PDB entry 2C7A | X-ray diffraction, 2.50 A resolution | chains A and B of the 4 polymer chains in the assembly

== Chain A (and B) ==
Name: Progesterone receptor
Source organism: Homo sapiens
Notes: fragment: dna binding domain, residues 399-476; chain B of this document is another copy of the same molecule, construct and numbering; everything in this record applies to it too
UniProtKB: P06401 (PRGR_HUMAN); residues 563-640 here correspond to UniProt positions 399-476 (UniProt number = residue number - 164)
Amino-acid sequence (78 residues; row label = number of the first residue in the row):
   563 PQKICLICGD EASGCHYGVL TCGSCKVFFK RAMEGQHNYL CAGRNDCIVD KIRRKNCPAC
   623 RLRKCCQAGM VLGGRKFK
Ion coordination: Zn2+ site 1: Cys-567, Cys-570, Cys-584, Cys-587; Zn2+ site 2: Cys-603, Cys-609, Cys-619, Cys-622
From the paper describing this entry:
  - binding site for the 18-nt DNA strand: Cys-577, His-578, Tyr-579, Gly-580, Ser-586, Lys-588, Val-589, Arg-593, Arg-616, Lys-617, Arg-623, Arg-637, Lys-638
  - contacts within the chain: Arg-637/Lys-638 (backbone contact)
  - self-association interface (contacts with another copy of this molecule); pairs are residue here / residue on that copy: Leu-602/Arg-615 (backbone contact), Cys-603/Arg-615 (backbone contact), Ala-604/Ile-610, Arg-606/Asp-608, Lys-617/Lys-617 (water-mediated contact), Asn-618
  - specificity-determining residues: Lys-588, Arg-593
  - mutagenesis - R637A/K638A: decreased binding to inverted repeat PREs

== How chain A and chain B interact ==
Residue-residue contacts (14):
  Leu-602(A) with Arg-615(B), hydrogen bond (backbone-side chain)
  Cys-603(A) with Arg-615(B), hydrogen bond (backbone-side chain)
  Ala-604(A) with Cys-609(B); Ile-610(B), hydrogen bond (backbone-backbone); Arg-615(B)
  Arg-606(A) with Arg-606(B); Asp-608(B), salt bridge
  Asp-608(A) with Arg-606(B), salt bridge
  Cys-609(A) with Ala-604(B)
  Ile-610(A) with Ala-604(B), hydrogen bond (backbone-backbone)
  Arg-615(A) with Leu-602(B), hydrogen bond (side chain-backbone); Cys-603(B), hydrogen bond (side chain-backbone); Ala-604(B)
  Asn-618(A) with Asn-618(B), hydrogen bond (backbone-side chain)
Other interface residues (no listed pair), chain A (11 interface residues in all): Lys-617, Pro-620
Other interface residues (no listed pair), chain B (11 interface residues in all): Lys-617, Pro-620

== Overview ==
Chain A and chain B each contribute 11 residues to their interface; the contacts include 7 hydrogen bonds and
2 salt bridges. Among the polar pairs are Arg-606(A)/Asp-608(B), Leu-602(A)/Arg-615(B) and
Cys-603(A)/Arg-615(B). From the paper: a binding site for the 18-nt DNA strand at Cys-577(A), His-578(A) and
Tyr-579(A) among others; R637A/K638A of chain A reduce binding to inverted repeat PREs.
Both chains are Progesterone receptor (Homo sapiens). Entry 2C7A (Structure of the progesterone receptor-DNA
complex) was determined by X-ray diffraction.
